7XHA - chains Y and E of the 4 polymer chains in the assembly; structure by electron microscopy, 3.35 A resolution.

# Chain Y
Name: Protein translocase subunit SecY
From: Geobacillus thermodenitrificans NG80-2
UniProt: A4IJK8 (A4IJK8_GEOTN); residue numbers follow UniProt; this construct covers 1-430
Sequence (430 residues; row label = number of the first residue in the row):
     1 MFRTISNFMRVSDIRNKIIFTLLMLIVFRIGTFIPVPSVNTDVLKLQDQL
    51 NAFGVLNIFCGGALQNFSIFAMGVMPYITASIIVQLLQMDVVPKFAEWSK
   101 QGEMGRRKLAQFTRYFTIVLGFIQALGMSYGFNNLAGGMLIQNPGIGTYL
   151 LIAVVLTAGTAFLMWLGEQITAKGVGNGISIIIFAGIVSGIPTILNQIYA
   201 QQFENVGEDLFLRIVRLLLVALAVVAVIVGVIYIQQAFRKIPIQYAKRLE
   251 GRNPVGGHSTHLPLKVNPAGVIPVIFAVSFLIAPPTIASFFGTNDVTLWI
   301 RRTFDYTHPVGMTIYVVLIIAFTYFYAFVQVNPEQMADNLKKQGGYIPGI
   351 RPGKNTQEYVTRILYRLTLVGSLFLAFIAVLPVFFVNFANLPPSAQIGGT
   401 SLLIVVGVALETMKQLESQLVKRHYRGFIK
Unresolved in the structure: 1, 51-64, 203-211
Sequence notes: engineered mutation C60 (Gly in A4IJK8)

# Chain E
Name: Protein translocase subunit SecE
From: Geobacillus thermodenitrificans NG80-2
UniProt: A4IJH4 (A4IJH4_GEOTN); residues 1-60 here = UniProt positions 1-60
Sequence (60 residues; each row starts with the number of its first residue):
     1 MQRVTNFFKEVVRELKKVSWPNRKELVNYTAVVLATVAFFTVFFAVIDLG
    51 ISQLIRLVFE
Unresolved in the structure: 1, 60

# How chain Y and chain E interact
Residue-residue contacts - 42 pairs, chain Y then chain E:
  L22(Y) - F43(E)  hydrophobic
  L25(Y) - F40(E)  hydrophobic
  L25(Y) - F44(E)  hydrophobic
  I26(Y) - I47(E)  hydrophobic
  R29(Y) - F44(E)
  I30(Y) - I51(E)  hydrophobic
  F33(Y) - D48(E)
  F33(Y) - I51(E)  hydrophobic
  F184(Y) - F40(E)  hydrophobic
  A185(Y) - F44(E)  hydrophobic
  V188(Y) - F40(E)  hydrophobic
  V188(Y) - F44(E)  hydrophobic
  I191(Y) - T41(E)
  P192(Y) - T41(E)
  I228(Y) - T30(E)
  V229(Y) - L26(E)
  V229(Y) - T30(E)
  I232(Y) - L26(E)  hydrophobic
  I232(Y) - Y29(E)  hydrophobic
  I232(Y) - V33(E)  hydrophobic
  Y233(Y) - W20(E)
  Y233(Y) - P21(E)
  I234(Y) - W20(E)  hydrophobic
  Q236(Y) - S19(E)
  Q236(Y) - P21(E)
  A237(Y) - S19(E)
  A237(Y) - W20(E)  hydrophobic
  F238(Y) - V18(E)
  F238(Y) - S19(E)  hydrogen bond (backbone-backbone)
  R239(Y) - E14(E)  salt bridge
  R239(Y) - K17(E)
  V266(Y) - V18(E)  hydrophobic
  R366(Y) - F7(E)
  R366(Y) - E10(E)
  R366(Y) - V11(E)
  R366(Y) - E14(E)
  L367(Y) - E14(E)
  L369(Y) - F7(E)  hydrophobic
  V370(Y) - L15(E)  hydrophobic
  L410(Y) - Y29(E)  hydrophobic
  M413(Y) - V32(E)  hydrophobic
  K414(Y) - Y29(E)  hydrogen bond
Also at the interface, not in a pair above, chain Y (36 interface residues in all): S189, V225, K240, I363, Y365, V405, V406, A409
Also at the interface, not in a pair above, chain E (28 interface residues in all): F8, L34, T36, V37, F39, A45

# Summary
36 residues of chain Y face 28 of chain E across their interface; the contacts include 2 hydrogen bonds and 1
salt bridge. Among the polar pairs are R239(Y)-E14(E), K414(Y)-Y29(E) and F238(Y)-S19(E).
Here chain Y is Protein translocase subunit SecY and chain E is Protein translocase subunit SecE, both from
Geobacillus thermodenitrificans NG80-2. Entry 7XHA (Structure of the SecA/SecYE/proOmpA(4Y)-sfGFP complex with
ADP.BeF3-) was determined by electron microscopy together with 7XHB from the same study.
